Entry 7Q30 (X-ray diffraction, 1.90 A resolution); this record covers chains DDD and AAA.

Chain DDD (and AAA):
Name: Uridine phosphorylase
From: Shewanella oneidensis MR-1
Notes: EC 2.4.2.3; chain AAA of this document is another copy of the same molecule, construct and numbering; everything in this record applies to it too
Reference sequence: Q8E9X9 (Q8E9X9_SHEON); residues 1-251 here correspond to UniProt positions 2-252 (UniProt number = residue number + 1)
Sequence (251 residues; numbered 1 to 251; the number before each row is that of its first residue):
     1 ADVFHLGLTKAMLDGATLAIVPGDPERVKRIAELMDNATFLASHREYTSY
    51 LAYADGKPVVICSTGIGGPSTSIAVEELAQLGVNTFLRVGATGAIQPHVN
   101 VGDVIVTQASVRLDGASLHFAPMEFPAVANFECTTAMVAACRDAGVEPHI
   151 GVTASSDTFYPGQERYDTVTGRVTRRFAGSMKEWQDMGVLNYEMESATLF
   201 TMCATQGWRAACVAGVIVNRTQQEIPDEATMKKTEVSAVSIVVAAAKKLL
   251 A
Construct notes: engineered mutation A91 (Thr92 in Q8E9X9)
Metal / ion sites: lithium ion: E46 (shared with E46(AAA) of chain AAA)

Chain DDD / chain AAA interface:
Contacting residue pairs (71; chain DDD residue first):
  H5(DDD) - I66(AAA)
  H5(DDD) - F159(AAA)
  G23(DDD) - R45(AAA)
  D24(DDD) - R45(AAA)
  P25(DDD) - R45(AAA)
  E26(DDD) - S43(AAA)
  E26(DDD) - H44(AAA)
  E26(DDD) - R45(AAA)  hydrogen bond (side chain-backbone)
  S43(DDD) - E26(AAA)
  H44(DDD) - E26(AAA)
  R45(DDD) - G23(AAA)
  R45(DDD) - D24(AAA)
  R45(DDD) - P25(AAA)
  R45(DDD) - E26(AAA)  hydrogen bond (backbone-side chain)
  R45(DDD) - I66(AAA)
  E46(DDD) - E46(AAA)
  E46(DDD) - G65(AAA)
  E46(DDD) - I66(AAA)  hydrogen bond (side chain-backbone)
  G65(DDD) - E46(AAA)
  I66(DDD) - R45(AAA)
  I66(DDD) - E46(AAA)  hydrogen bond (backbone-side chain)
  I66(DDD) - Y47(AAA)
  I66(DDD) - S70(AAA)
  I66(DDD) - I73(AAA)  hydrophobic
  G67(DDD) - P69(AAA)
  P69(DDD) - G67(AAA)
  P69(DDD) - P69(AAA)
  P69(DDD) - D157(AAA)
  P69(DDD) - M194(AAA)  hydrophobic
  S70(DDD) - I66(AAA)
  S72(DDD) - T158(AAA)
  I73(DDD) - I66(AAA)  hydrophobic
  I73(DDD) - F159(AAA)  hydrophobic
  L113(DDD) - H119(AAA)  hydrogen bond (backbone-side chain)
  G115(DDD) - G115(AAA)
  G115(DDD) - D157(AAA)
  A116(DDD) - D157(AAA)  hydrogen bond (backbone-side chain)
  H119(DDD) - T158(AAA)
  S156(DDD) - H119(AAA)
  D157(DDD) - P69(AAA)
  D157(DDD) - G115(AAA)  hydrogen bond (side chain-backbone)
  D157(DDD) - A116(AAA)  hydrogen bond (side chain-backbone)
  D157(DDD) - H119(AAA)
  D157(DDD) - D157(AAA)
  T158(DDD) - S72(AAA)
  T158(DDD) - H119(AAA)  hydrogen bond
  T158(DDD) - F120(AAA)
  F159(DDD) - H5(AAA)
  F159(DDD) - I73(AAA)  hydrophobic
  Y160(DDD) - F4(AAA)
  Y160(DDD) - E76(AAA)
  Y160(DDD) - E77(AAA)  hydrogen bond
  P161(DDD) - H119(AAA)
  P161(DDD) - F120(AAA)  hydrophobic
  G162(DDD) - H119(AAA)
  T168(DDD) - E76(AAA)
  V169(DDD) - E76(AAA)  hydrogen bond (backbone-side chain)
  V169(DDD) - A79(AAA)  hydrophobic
  V169(DDD) - Q80(AAA)
  V169(DDD) - W208(AAA)  hydrophobic
  T170(DDD) - Q206(AAA)
  R172(DDD) - T205(AAA)  hydrogen bond (side chain-backbone)
  R172(DDD) - Q206(AAA)
  T174(DDD) - L118(AAA)
  T174(DDD) - H119(AAA)
  T174(DDD) - F120(AAA)
  T174(DDD) - A121(AAA)
  R176(DDD) - L118(AAA)
  R176(DDD) - H119(AAA)
  F177(DDD) - H119(AAA)
  M194(DDD) - P69(AAA)  hydrophobic
Other interface residues (no listed pair), chain DDD (39 interface residues in all): Y47, G68, F120, D167
Other interface residues (no listed pair), chain AAA (37 interface residues in all): G68, P122

In short:
The interface between chain DDD and chain AAA involves 39 residues on one side and 37 on the other; the
contacts include 12 hydrogen bonds. Among the polar pairs are E26(DDD)-R45(AAA), E46(DDD)-I66(AAA) and
L113(DDD)-H119(AAA).
Chain DDD and chain AAA are both Uridine phosphorylase (Shewanella oneidensis MR-1); the structure, Mutant
T91A of uridine phosphorylase from Shewanella oneidensis, was determined by X-ray diffraction (same
publication as 7Q2W).
